1JG1 - chain A; structure by X-ray diffraction, 1.20 A resolution.

[Chain A]
Name: protein-L-isoaspartate O-methyltransferase
From: Pyrococcus furiosus
Notes: EC 2.1.1.77
Reference sequence: Q8TZR3 (PIMT_PYRFU); residues 11-229 here correspond to UniProt positions 1-219 (UniProt number = residue number - 10)
Sequence (235 residues; each row starts with the number of its first residue):
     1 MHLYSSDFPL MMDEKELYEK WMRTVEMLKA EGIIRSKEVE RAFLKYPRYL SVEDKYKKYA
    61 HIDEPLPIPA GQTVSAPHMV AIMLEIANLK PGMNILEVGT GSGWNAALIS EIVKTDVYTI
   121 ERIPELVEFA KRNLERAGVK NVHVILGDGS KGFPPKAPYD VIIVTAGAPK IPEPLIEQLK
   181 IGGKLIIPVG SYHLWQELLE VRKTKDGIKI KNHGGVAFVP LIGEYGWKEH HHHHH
Unresolved in the structure: 1-13, 229-235
Ligand contacts: S-adenosylhomocysteine (SAH): Gln72, Thr73, Val74, Ser75, Glu97, Val98, Gly99, Thr100, Gly101, Ser102, Gly103, Trp104, Asn105, Ile120, Glu121, Arg122, Ile123, Leu126, Gly147, Asp148, Gly149, Ser150, Thr165, Ala166, Val219, Pro220, Leu221, Ile222, Gly223
UniProt features mapped onto this chain:
  - active site: Ser75
Reported in the primary citation:
  - binding site for S-adenosylhomocysteine: Thr73
  - conformationally variable residues: Val219
  - specificity-determining residues: Pro65, Phe218 (from molecular simulation)

[In short]
Bound to chain A: S-adenosylhomocysteine. UniProt lists active-site residue Ser75. From the paper: a binding
site for S-adenosylhomocysteine at Thr73; specificity determinants Pro65 and Phe218.
Chain A is protein-L-isoaspartate O-methyltransferase (Pyrococcus furiosus); the structure, Crystal Structure
of L-isoaspartyl (D-aspartyl) O-methyltransferase with S-ADENOSYL-L-HOMOCYSTEINE, was determined by X-ray
diffraction (same publication as 1JG2, 1JG3 and 1JG4).
